Entry 7JWI (X-ray diffraction, 3.02 A resolution); this record covers chains D and E of the 5 polymer chains in the assembly.

Chain D:
Molecule: B17.R2 TCR alpha chain
Source organism: Mus musculus
Chain sequence (207 residues; each row starts with the number of its first residue; note: 14 numbers in that range are skipped by the numbering (no residue carries them; nothing is unmodelled there)):
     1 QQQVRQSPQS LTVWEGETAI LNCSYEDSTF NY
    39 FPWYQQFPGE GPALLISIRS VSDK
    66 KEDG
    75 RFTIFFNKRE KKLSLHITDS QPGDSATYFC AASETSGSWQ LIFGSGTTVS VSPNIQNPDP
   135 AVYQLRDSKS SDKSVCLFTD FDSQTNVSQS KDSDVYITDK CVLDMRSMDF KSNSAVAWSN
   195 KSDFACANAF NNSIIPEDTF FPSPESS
Disordered / not traced: 218-221
Cystine bridges: Cys23-Cys104, Cys150-Cys200

Chain E:
Molecule: B17.R2 TCR beta chain
Source organism: Mus musculus
Chain sequence (243 residues; numbered 1 to 256; 13 numbers in that range are skipped by the numbering (no residue carries them; nothing is unmodelled there); the number before each row is that of its first residue):
     1 DTTVKQNPRY KLARVGKPVN LICSQTMNHD T
    39 MYWYQKKPNQ APKLLLFYYD KIL
    66 NREADT
    73 FEKFQSSRPN N
    85 SFCSLYIGSA GLEYSAMYLC ASSRDLGRDT QYFGPGTRLT VLEDLKNVFP PEVAVFEPSE
   145 AEISHTQKAT LVCLATGFYP DHVELSWWVN GKEVHSGVCT DPQPLKEQPA LNDSRYALSS
   205 RLRVSATFWQ NPRNHFRCQV QFYGLSENDE WTQDRAKPVT QIVSAEAWGR AD
Disordered / not traced: 1-2, 256
Cystine bridges: Cys23-Cys104, Cys157-Cys222

Chain D / chain E interface:
Inter-chain disulfides: Cys175(D)-Cys183(E)
Pairs across the interface - 85 pairs, chain D then chain E:
  Asn31(D) with Arg112(E), hydrogen bond
  Tyr32(D) with Arg112(E)
  Tyr42(D) with Gln115(E), hydrogen bond (side chain-backbone); Phe117(E), hydrophobic
  Gly49(D) with Gly118(E); Pro119(E)
  Pro50(D) with Leu103(E); Phe117(E)
  Leu52(D) with Thr114(E)
  Arg57(D) with Arg112(E)
  Phe103(D) with Lys44(E); Pro50(E)
  Thr109(D) with Arg112(E)
  Ser112(D) with Leu110(E); Gly111(E); Arg112(E)
  Trp113(D) with Tyr40(E), hydrogen bond (backbone-side chain); Phe55(E); Leu110(E); Gly111(E); Gln115(E), hydrogen bond (backbone-side chain)
  Gln114(D) with Leu52(E)
  Leu115(D) with Gln115(E)
  Phe117(D) with Tyr42(E), hydrophobic; Ala49(E); Pro50(E); Phe117(E), hydrophobic
  Gly118(D) with Ala49(E)
  Ser119(D) with Asn47(E), hydrogen bond (side chain-backbone)
  Asp133(D) with His149(E), salt bridge
  Tyr137(D) with Ser143(E); Ala145(E); Glu146(E); His149(E)
  Gln138(D) with Ser143(E), hydrogen bond (backbone-side chain)
  Leu139(D) with Phe140(E); Glu141(E); Pro142(E), hydrophobic; Thr154(E); Val156(E), hydrophobic
  Arg140(D) with Glu141(E); Glu144(E); Arg254(E)
  Ser142(D) with Val139(E), hydrogen bond (side chain-backbone)
  Ser145(D) with Phe140(E)
  Lys147(D) with Phe140(E)
  Val149(D) with Phe140(E), hydrophobic; Val156(E), hydrophobic
  Leu151(D) with Thr154(E)
  Thr153(D) with Arg207(E)
  Asp154(D) with Arg207(E), salt bridge
  Gln163(D) with Leu189(E)
  Tyr170(D) with Glu191(E)
  Ile171(D) with Leu189(E)
  Thr172(D) with Asp185(E); Ser203(E), hydrogen bond; Arg205(E)
  Asp173(D) with Asp185(E); Arg205(E), hydrogen bond (backbone-side chain)
  Cys175(D) with Cys183(E), disulfide; Thr184(E); Arg205(E)
  Val176(D) with Cys183(E)
  Leu177(D) with Gly181(E); Cys183(E), hydrophobic; Arg207(E)
  Asp178(D) with Ser180(E); Gly181(E), hydrogen bond (backbone-backbone)
  Met179(D) with Arg207(E); Val208(E), hydrophobic
  Arg180(D) with Ser180(E)
  Met182(D) with Lys152(E), hydrogen bond; Ser209(E)
  Phe184(D) with Lys152(E); Arg207(E)
  Ser186(D) with Arg207(E)
  Ser188(D) with Cys183(E), hydrogen bond; Arg205(E), hydrogen bond (backbone-side chain)
  Ala189(D) with Arg205(E)
  Val190(D) with Val156(E), hydrophobic; Arg205(E)
  Trp192(D) with Leu158(E); Ala201(E), hydrophobic
  Phe214(D) with His149(E)
  Pro216(D) with Ala145(E), hydrophobic
Also at the interface, not in a pair above, chain D (54 interface residues in all): Gln44, Gly47, Glu48, Asp141, Ser144, Ser167
Also at the interface, not in a pair above, chain E (51 interface residues in all): Arg9, Gln48, Glu68, Ala138, Thr150, Thr160, Val182

Summary:
54 residues of chain D and 51 residues of chain E are in contact, with 1 disulfide bond, 13 hydrogen bonds and
2 salt bridges. Polar pairs include Asp133(D)-His149(E), Asp154(D)-Arg207(E) and Asn31(D)-Arg112(E).
Chain D is B17.R2 TCR alpha chain and chain E is B17.R2 TCR beta chain, both from Mus musculus; the structure,
Crystal structure of B17.R2 TCR in complex with H2D-b-NP366, was determined by X-ray diffraction together with
7JWJ from the same study.
